Entry 5A1W (electron microscopy, 18.00 A resolution (very low resolution: no residue pairs are listed; an interface is given only as per-side residue counts)); this record covers chains C and G of the 8 polymer chains in the assembly.

# Chain C
Name: Coatomer subunit alpha
From: Mus musculus
Reference sequence: Q8CIE6 (COPA_MOUSE); residue numbers follow UniProt; this construct covers 1-1224
Chain sequence (1262 residues; each row starts with the number of its first residue):
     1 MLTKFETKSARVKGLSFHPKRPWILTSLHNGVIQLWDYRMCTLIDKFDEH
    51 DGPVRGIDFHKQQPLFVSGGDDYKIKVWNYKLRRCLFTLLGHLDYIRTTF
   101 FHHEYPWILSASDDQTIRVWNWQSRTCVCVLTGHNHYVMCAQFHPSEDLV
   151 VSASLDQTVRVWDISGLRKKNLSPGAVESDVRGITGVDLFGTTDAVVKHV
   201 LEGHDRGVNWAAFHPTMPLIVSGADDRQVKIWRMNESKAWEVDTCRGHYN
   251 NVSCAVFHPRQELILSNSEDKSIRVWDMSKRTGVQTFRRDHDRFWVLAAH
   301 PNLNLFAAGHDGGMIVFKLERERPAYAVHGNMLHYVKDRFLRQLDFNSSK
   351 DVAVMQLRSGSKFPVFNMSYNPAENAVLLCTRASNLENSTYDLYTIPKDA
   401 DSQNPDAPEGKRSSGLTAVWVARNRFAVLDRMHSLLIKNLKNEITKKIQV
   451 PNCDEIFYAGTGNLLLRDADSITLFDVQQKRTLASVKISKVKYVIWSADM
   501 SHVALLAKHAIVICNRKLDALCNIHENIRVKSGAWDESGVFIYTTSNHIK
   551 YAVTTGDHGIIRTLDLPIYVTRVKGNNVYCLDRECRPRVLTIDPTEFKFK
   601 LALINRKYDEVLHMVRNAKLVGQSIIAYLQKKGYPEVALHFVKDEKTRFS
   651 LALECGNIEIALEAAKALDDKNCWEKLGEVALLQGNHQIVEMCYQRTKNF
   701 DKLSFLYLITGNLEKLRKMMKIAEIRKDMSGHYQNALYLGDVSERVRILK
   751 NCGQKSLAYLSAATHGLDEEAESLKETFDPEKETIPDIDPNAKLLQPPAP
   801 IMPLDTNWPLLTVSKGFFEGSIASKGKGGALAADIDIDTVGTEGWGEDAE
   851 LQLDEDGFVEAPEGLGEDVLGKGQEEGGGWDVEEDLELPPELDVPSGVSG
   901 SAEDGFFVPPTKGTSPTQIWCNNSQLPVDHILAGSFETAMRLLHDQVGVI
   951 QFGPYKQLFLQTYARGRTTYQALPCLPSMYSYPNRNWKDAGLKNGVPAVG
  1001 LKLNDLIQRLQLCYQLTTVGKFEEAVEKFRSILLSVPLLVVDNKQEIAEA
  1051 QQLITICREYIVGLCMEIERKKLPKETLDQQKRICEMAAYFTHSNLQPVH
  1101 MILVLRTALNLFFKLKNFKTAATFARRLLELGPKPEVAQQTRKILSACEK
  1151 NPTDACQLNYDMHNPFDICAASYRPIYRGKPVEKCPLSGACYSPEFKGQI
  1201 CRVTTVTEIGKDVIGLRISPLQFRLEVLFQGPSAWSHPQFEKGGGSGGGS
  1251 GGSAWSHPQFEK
Not modelled in the structure: 814-1262
Construct notes: expression tag (1225-1262)

# Chain G
Name: Coatomer subunit beta
From: Mus musculus
Reference sequence: Q9JIF7 (COPB_MOUSE); the author numbering skips numbers that UniProt does not, so the offset changes along the chain: 1-723 = UniProt 1-723; 739-968 = UniProt 724-953
Chain sequence (968 residues; row label = number of the first residue in the row; note: 15 numbers in that range are skipped by the numbering (no residue carries them; nothing is unmodelled there); numbers below 1 keep their minus sign (Met-14 is residue -14)):
   -14 MHHHHHHENLYFQGHMTAAENVCYTLINVPMDSEPPSEISLKNDLEKGDV
    36 KSKTEALKKVIIMILNGEKLPGLLMTIIRFVLPLQDHTIKKLLLVFWEIV
    86 PKTTPDGRLLHEMILVCDAYRKDLQHPNEFIRGSTLRFLCKLKEAELLEP
   136 LMPAIRACLEHRHSYVRRNAVLAIYTIYRNFEHLIPDAPELIHDFLVNEK
   186 DASCKRNAFMMLIHADQDRALDYLSTCIDQVQTFGDILQLVIVELIYKVC
   236 HANPSERARFIRCIYNLLQSSSPAVKYEAAGTLVTLSSAPTAIKAAAQCY
   286 IDLIIKESDNNVKLIVLDRLVELKEHPAHERVLQDLVMDILRVLSTPDLE
   336 VRKKTLQLALDLVSSRNVEELVIVLKKEVIKTNNVSEHEDTDKYRQLLVR
   386 TLHSCSVRFPDMAANVIPVLMEFLSDSNEAAAADVLEFVREAIQRFDNLR
   436 MLIVEKMLEVFHAIKSVKIYRGALWILGEYCSTKEDIQSVMTEVRRSLGE
   486 IPIVESEIKKEAGELKPEEEITVGPVQKLVTEMGTYATQSALSSSRPTKK
   536 EEDRPPLRGFLLDGDFFVAASLATTLTKIALRYVALVQEKKKQNSFVAEA
   586 MLLMATILHLGKSSLPKKPITDDDVDRISLCLKVLSECSPLMNDIFNKEC
   636 RQSLSQMLSAKLEEEKLSQKKESEKRNVTVQPDDPISFMQLTAKNEMNCK
   686 EDQFQLSLLAAMGNTQRKEAADPLASKLNKVTQLTGFS
   739 DPVYAEAYVHVNQYDIVLDVLVVNQTSDTLQNCTLELATLGDLKLVEKPS
   789 PLTLAPHDFANIKANVKVASTENGIIFGNIVYDVSGAASDRNCVVLSDIH
   839 IDIMDYIQPATCTDAEFRQMWAEFEWENKVTVNTNMTDLNDYLQHILKST
   889 NMKCLTPEKALSGYCGFMAANLYARSIFGEDALANVSIEKPVHQGPDAAV
   939 TGHIRIRAKSQGMALSLGDKINLSQKKTSL
Not modelled in the structure: -14 to 15, 599-723
Construct notes: expression tag (-14 to 0)
Swiss-Prot annotation at these positions:
  - modified residue: Thr2 (N-acetylthreonine), Lys494 (N6-acetyllysine)

# Interface between chain C and chain G
At this resolution (18 A) residue pairs are not listed: 12 residues of chain C and 14 of chain G lie at the interface.

# Summary
12 residues of chain C and 14 residues of chain G are in contact.
Chain C is Coatomer subunit alpha and chain G is Coatomer subunit beta, both from Mus musculus; the structure,
The structure of the COPI coat linkage II, was determined by electron microscopy together with 5A1U and 5A1X
from the same study.
